Entry 6F2D (electron microscopy, 4.20 A resolution (low resolution: residue-level contacts below are approximate; hydrogen-bond / salt-bridge calls are withheld)); this record covers chains B and H of the 10 polymer chains in the assembly.

# Chain B
Protein: Flagellar biosynthetic protein FliP
From: Salmonella enterica subsp. enterica
UniProtKB: G5QE81 (G5QE81_SALRU); numbering as in UniProt (aligned over 1-245)
Sequence (245 residues; each row starts with the number of its first residue):
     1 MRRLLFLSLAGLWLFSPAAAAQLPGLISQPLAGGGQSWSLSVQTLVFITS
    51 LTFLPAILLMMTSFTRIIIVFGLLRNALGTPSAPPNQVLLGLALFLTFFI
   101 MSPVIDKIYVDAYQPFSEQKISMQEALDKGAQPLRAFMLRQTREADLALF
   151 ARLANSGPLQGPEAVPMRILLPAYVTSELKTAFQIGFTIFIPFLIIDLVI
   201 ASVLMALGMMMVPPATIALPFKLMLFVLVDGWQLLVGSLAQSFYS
Disordered / not traced: 1-42

# Chain H
Protein: Flagellar biosynthetic protein FliQ
From: Salmonella enterica subsp. enterica serovar Typhimurium
UniProtKB: P0A1L6 (FLIQ_SALTI); residue numbers follow UniProt; this construct covers 1-89
Sequence (89 residues; row label = number of the first residue in the row):
     1 MTPESVMMMGTEAMKVALALAAPLLLVALITGLIISILQAATQINEMTLS
    51 FIPKIVAVFIAIIVAGPWMLNLLLDYVRTLFSNLPYIIG
Reported in the primary citation:
  - self-association interface (contacts with another copy of this molecule); pairs are residue here / residue on that copy: Lys54-Glu46 (salt bridge)

# Chain B / chain H interface
Pairs across the interface - 21 pairs, chain B then chain H:
  Arg143(B) - Ile88(H)
  Gln184(B) - Met1(H)
  Thr188(B) - Leu84(H)
  Thr188(B) - Ile87(H)
  Ile191(B) - Met9(H)
  Ile191(B) - Ala13(H)
  Ile195(B) - Ala17(H)
  Val199(B) - Ala21(H)
  Val203(B) - Leu24(H)
  Leu207(B) - Phe51(H)
  Leu207(B) - Lys54(H)
  Leu207(B) - Ile55(H)
  Met209(B) - Ile55(H)
  Leu225(B) - Leu73(H)
  Val229(B) - Leu74(H)
  Leu234(B) - Phe81(H)
  Leu235(B) - Phe81(H)
  Ser238(B) - Phe81(H)
  Ser238(B) - Leu84(H)
  Ser242(B) - Pro85(H)
  Ser242(B) - Ile88(H)
Interface residues without a listed pair, chain B (18 interface residues in all): Ile185, Pro192, Ser202
Interface residues without a listed pair, chain H (22 interface residues in all): Val16, Leu20, Ala28, Val58, Val77, Leu80

# Summary
The interface between chain B and chain H involves 18 residues on one side and 22 on the other. From the
paper: a self-association interface involving Lys54(H).
Chain B is Flagellar biosynthetic protein FliP (Salmonella enterica subsp. enterica) and chain H is Flagellar
biosynthetic protein FliQ (Salmonella enterica subsp. enterica serovar Typhimurium); the structure, A FliPQR
complex forms the core of the Salmonella type III secretion system export apparatus, was determined by
electron microscopy.
